PDB entry 4XSY | X-ray diffraction, 4.01 A resolution (low resolution: residue-level contacts below are approximate; hydrogen-bond / salt-bridge calls are withheld) | chains D and F of the 6 polymer chains in the assembly

# Chain D
Molecule: DNA-directed RNA polymerase subunit beta'
From: Escherichia coli O139:H28 (strain E24377A / ETEC)
Notes: EC 2.7.7.6
UniProt: A7ZUK2 (RPOC_ECO24); residues 1-1407 here = UniProt positions 1-1407
Chain sequence (1407 residues; numbered 1 to 1407; the number before each row is that of its first residue):
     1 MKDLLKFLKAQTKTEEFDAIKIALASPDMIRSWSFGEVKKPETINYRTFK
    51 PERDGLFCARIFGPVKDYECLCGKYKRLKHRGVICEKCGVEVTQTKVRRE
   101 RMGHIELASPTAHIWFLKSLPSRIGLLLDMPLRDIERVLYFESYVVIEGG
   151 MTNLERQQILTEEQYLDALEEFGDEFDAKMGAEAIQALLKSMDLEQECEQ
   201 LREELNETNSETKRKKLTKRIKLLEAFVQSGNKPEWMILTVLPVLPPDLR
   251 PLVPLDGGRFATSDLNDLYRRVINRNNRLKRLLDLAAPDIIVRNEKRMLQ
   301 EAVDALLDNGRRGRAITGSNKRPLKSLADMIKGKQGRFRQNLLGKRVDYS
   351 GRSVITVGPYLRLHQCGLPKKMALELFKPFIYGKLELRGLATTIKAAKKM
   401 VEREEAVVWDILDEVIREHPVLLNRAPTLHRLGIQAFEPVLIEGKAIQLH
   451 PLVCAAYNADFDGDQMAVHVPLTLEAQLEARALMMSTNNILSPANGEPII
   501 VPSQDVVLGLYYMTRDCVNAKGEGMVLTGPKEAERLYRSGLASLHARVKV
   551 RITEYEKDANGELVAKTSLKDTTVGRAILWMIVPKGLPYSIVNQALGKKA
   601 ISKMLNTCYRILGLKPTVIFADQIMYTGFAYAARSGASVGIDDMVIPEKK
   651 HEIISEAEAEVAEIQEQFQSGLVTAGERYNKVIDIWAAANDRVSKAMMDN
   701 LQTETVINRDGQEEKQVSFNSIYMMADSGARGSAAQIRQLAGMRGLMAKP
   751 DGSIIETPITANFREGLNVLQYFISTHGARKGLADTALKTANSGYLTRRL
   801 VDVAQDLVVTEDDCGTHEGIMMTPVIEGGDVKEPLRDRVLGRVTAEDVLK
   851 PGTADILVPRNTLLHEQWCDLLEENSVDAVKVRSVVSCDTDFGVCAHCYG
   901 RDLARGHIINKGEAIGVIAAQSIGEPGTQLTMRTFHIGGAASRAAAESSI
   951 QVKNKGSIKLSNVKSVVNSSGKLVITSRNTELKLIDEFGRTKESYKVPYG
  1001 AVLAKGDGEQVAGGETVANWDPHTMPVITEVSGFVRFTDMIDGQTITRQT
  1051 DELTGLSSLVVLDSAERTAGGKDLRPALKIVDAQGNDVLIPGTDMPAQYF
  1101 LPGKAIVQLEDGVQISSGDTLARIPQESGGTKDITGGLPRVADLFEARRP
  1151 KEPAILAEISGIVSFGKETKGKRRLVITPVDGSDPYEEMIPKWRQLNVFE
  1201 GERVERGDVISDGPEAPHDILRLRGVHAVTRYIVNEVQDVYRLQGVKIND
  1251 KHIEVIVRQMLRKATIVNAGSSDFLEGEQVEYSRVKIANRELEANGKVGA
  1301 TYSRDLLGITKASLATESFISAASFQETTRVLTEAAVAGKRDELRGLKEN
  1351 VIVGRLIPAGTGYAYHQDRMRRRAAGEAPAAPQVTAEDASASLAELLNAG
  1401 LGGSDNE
Disordered / not traced: 1-7, 932-1134, 1377-1407
UniProt features mapped onto this chain:
  - binding site (Zn(2+)): Cys-70, Cys-72, Cys-85, Cys-88, Cys-814, Cys-888, Cys-895, Cys-898
  - binding site (Mg(2+)): Asp-460, Asp-462, Asp-464
  - modified residue: Lys-972 (N6-acetyllysine)
Bound ions: Zn2+ site 1: Cys-70, Cys-72, Cys-85; Mg2+: Asp-460, Asp-462; Zn2+ site 2: Cys-814, Cys-888, Cys-895, Cys-898
Small-molecule neighbours: cbr-9379 (42T; 3-{[(2,6-dichlorophenyl)carbamoyl]amino}-N-hydroxy-N'-phenyl-5-(trifluoromethyl)benzenecarboximidamide): Lys-749, Pro-750, Asp-751, Ile-755, Leu-770, Phe-773, Ile-774, His-777
What the authors report for this chain:
  - binding site for cbr-9379: Lys-749, Pro-750, Asp-751, Ile-755, Phe-773, Ile-774
  - mutagenesis - P750L, F773V, I774S: increased growth in response to CBR compounds (citing earlier work)

# Chain F
Molecule: RNA polymerase sigma factor RpoD
From: Escherichia coli (strain K12)
UniProt: P00579 (RPOD_ECOLI); residues 92-613 here = UniProt positions 92-613
Chain sequence (522 residues; numbered 92 to 613; the number before each row is that of its first residue):
    92 GRTTDPVRMYMREMGTVELLTREGEIDIAKRIEDGINQVQCSVAEYPEAI
   142 TYLLEQYDRVEAEEARLSDLITGFVDPNAEEDLAPTATHVGSELSQEDLD
   192 DDEDEDEEDGDDDSADDDNSIDPELAREKFAELRAQYVVTRDTIKAKGRS
   242 HATAQEEILKLSEVFKQFRLVPKQFDYLVNSMRVMMDRVRTQERLIMKLC
   292 VEQCKMPKKNFITLFTGNETSDTWFNAAIAMNKPWSEKLHDVSEEVHRAL
   342 QKLQQIEEETGLTIEQVKDINRRMSIGEAKARRAKKEMVEANLRLVISIA
   392 KKYTNRGLQFLDLIQEGNIGLMKAVDKFEYRRGYKFSTYATWWIRQAITR
   442 SIADQARTIRIPVHMIETINKLNRISRQMLQEMGREPTPEELAERMLMPE
   492 DKIRKVLKIAKEPISMETPIGDDEDSHLGDFIEDTTLELPLDSATTESLR
   542 AATHDVLAGLTAREAKVLRMRFGIDMNTDYTLEEVGKQFDVTRERIRQIE
   592 AKALRKLRHPSRSEVLRSFLDD
Disordered / not traced: 168-212, 237-242, 613
UniProt features mapped onto this chain:
  - DNA-binding region: Leu-573 to Ala-592 (H-T-H motif)
  - region: Arg-584 to Arg-599 (Interaction with anti-sigma factors)
  - motif: Asp-403 to Gln-406 (Interaction with polymerase core subunit RpoC)
  - site: Arg-562 (Interaction with anti-sigma factors)
  - mutagenesis: Ala-553 (A553D: Disrupts the interaction with Escherichia phage lambda antitermination protein Q), Arg-596 (R596D/E: 2-fold reduction in activation of class II Crp-dependent promoters)

# How chain D and chain F interact
Contacting residue pairs - 89 pairs, chain D then chain F:
  Glu-42(D) / Arg-451(F)
  Thr-43(D) / Thr-449(F)
  Thr-43(D) / Ile-450(F)
  Ile-44(D) / Ile-450(F)
  Tyr-46(D) / Arg-451(F)
  Tyr-46(D) / Ile-452(F)
  Tyr-46(D) / Pro-453(F)
  Tyr-46(D) / Met-456(F)
  Tyr-46(D) / Ile-500(F)
  Arg-47(D) / Ile-500(F)
  Arg-77(D) / Thr-569(F)
  Lys-96(D) / Leu-528(F)
  Arg-133(D) / Arg-93(F)
  Arg-133(D) / Thr-95(F)
  Tyr-140(D) / Thr-95(F)
  Tyr-140(D) / Met-100(F)
  Glu-142(D) / Arg-93(F)
  Glu-142(D) / Met-100(F)
  Glu-142(D) / Arg-103(F)
  Pro-251(D) / Met-507(F)
  Val-253(D) / Ile-523(F)
  Leu-255(D) / Ile-523(F)
  Gly-257(D) / Lys-499(F)
  Gly-257(D) / Lys-502(F)
  Arg-259(D) / Lys-502(F)
  Arg-259(D) / Ile-505(F)
  Phe-260(D) / Pro-504(F)
  Phe-260(D) / Ile-505(F)
  Ala-261(D) / Ile-505(F)
  Thr-262(D) / Ile-505(F)
  Thr-262(D) / Ser-506(F)
  Thr-262(D) / Met-507(F)
  Ser-263(D) / Met-507(F)
  Ser-263(D) / Glu-508(F)
  Asp-264(D) / Ser-506(F)
  Asp-264(D) / Glu-508(F)
  Arg-270(D) / Gln-446(F)
  Arg-270(D) / Arg-448(F)
  Arg-270(D) / Thr-449(F)
  Asn-274(D) / Gln-446(F)
  Arg-275(D) / Gln-400(F)
  Arg-275(D) / Asp-403(F)
  Arg-278(D) / Asp-403(F)
  Arg-278(D) / Gln-406(F)
  Arg-278(D) / Glu-407(F)
  Arg-278(D) / Ile-410(F)
  Arg-278(D) / Gln-446(F)
  Arg-281(D) / Glu-407(F)
  Arg-281(D) / Ile-410(F)
  Leu-282(D) / Gln-406(F)
  Leu-282(D) / Ile-410(F)
  Leu-285(D) / Met-413(F)
  Ala-286(D) / Lys-377(F)
  Ala-287(D) / Lys-377(F)
  Ala-287(D) / Met-413(F)
  Pro-288(D) / Lys-377(F)
  Pro-288(D) / Glu-381(F)
  Ile-290(D) / Tyr-101(F)
  Ile-290(D) / Glu-381(F)
  Ile-291(D) / Gln-406(F)
  Ile-291(D) / Asn-409(F)
  Arg-293(D) / Glu-104(F)
  Asn-294(D) / Tyr-101(F)
  Asn-294(D) / Leu-402(F)
  Asn-294(D) / Gln-406(F)
  Glu-295(D) / Gln-406(F)
  Arg-297(D) / Pro-97(F)
  Arg-297(D) / Met-100(F)
  Arg-297(D) / Tyr-101(F)
  Arg-297(D) / Glu-104(F)
  Met-298(D) / Leu-402(F)
  Met-298(D) / Asp-403(F)
  Met-298(D) / Gln-406(F)
  Glu-301(D) / Pro-97(F)
  Arg-322(D) / Pro-510(F)
  Lys-325(D) / Glu-508(F)
  Met-330(D) / Glu-508(F)
  Lys-334(D) / Asp-516(F)
  Gln-335(D) / Asp-516(F)
  Leu-343(D) / Asp-516(F)
  Thr-392(D) / Ser-609(F)
  Thr-393(D) / Ser-539(F)
  Thr-393(D) / Phe-610(F)
  Ile-394(D) / Ala-535(F)
  Ile-394(D) / Thr-536(F)
  Ile-394(D) / Ser-539(F)
  Lys-395(D) / Asp-533(F)
  Lys-395(D) / Thr-536(F)
  Lys-398(D) / Leu-532(F)
Interface residues without a listed pair, chain D (56 interface residues in all): Asn-45, Phe-141, Gly-258, Arg-271, Thr-317, Tyr-382, Lys-399
Interface residues without a listed pair, chain F (55 interface residues in all): Val-380, Leu-384, Ile-405, Ala-447, Glu-515, Leu-519, Glu-605, Val-606, Leu-611, Asp-612

# Overview
Chain D and chain F form an interface of 56 and 55 residues respectively. Ligands of chain D: cbr-9379. The
paper reports a binding site for cbr-9379 at Lys-749(D), Pro-750(D) and Asp-751(D) among others; P750L, F773V
and I774S of chain D increase growth in response to CBR compounds.
Here chain D is DNA-directed RNA polymerase subunit beta' (Escherichia coli O139:H28 (strain E24377A / ETEC))
and chain F is RNA polymerase sigma factor RpoD (Escherichia coli (strain K12)). Entry 4XSY (Crystal structure
of CBR 9379 bound to Escherichia coli RNA polymerase holoenzyme) was determined by X-ray diffraction,
deposited together with 4XSX and 4XSZ.
